6MIO - chains A and B; structure by X-ray diffraction, 1.85 A resolution.

Chain A:
Protein: Transcription initiation factor TFIID subunit 14
From: Saccharomyces cerevisiae (strain ATCC 204508 / S288c)
Notes: fragment: YEATS domain residues 1-137
UniProt: P35189 (TAF14_YEAST); numbering as in UniProt (aligned over 1-137)
Sequence (142 residues; numbered -4 to 137; the number before each row is that of its first residue; numbers below 1 keep their minus sign (Gly-4 is residue -4)):
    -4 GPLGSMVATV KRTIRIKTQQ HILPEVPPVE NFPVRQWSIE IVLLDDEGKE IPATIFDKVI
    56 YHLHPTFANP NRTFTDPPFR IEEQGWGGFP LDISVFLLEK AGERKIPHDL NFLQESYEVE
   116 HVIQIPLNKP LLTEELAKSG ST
Sequence notes: expression tag (-4 to 0)
Swiss-Prot annotation at these positions:
  - region (Acylated histone binding): His59 to Thr61, Trp81 to Gly83
  - site: Asp104 (Acylated histone binding)
  - mutagenesis: Val24 (V24A: Does not affect binding to acylated histone H3), Gly80 (G80A: Abolished binding to acylated histone H3), Trp81 (W81A: Abolished binding to acetylated histone H3), Gly82 (G82A: Does not affect ability to bind crotonylated lysines, while abolishing binding to acetylated lysines)
What the authors report for this chain:
  - conformationally variable residues (side-chain flip): Trp81
  - mutagenesis - G82A: decreased binding to H3K9cr
  - mutagenesis - G82A: abolished binding to H3K9ac

Chain B:
Protein: Histone H3K9pr
Sequence (8 residues; each row starts with the number of its first residue):
     4 XQTARXST
Not modelled in the structure: 11
Modified residues: ACE (acetyl group) at position 4; PRK (N~6~-propanoyl-L-lysine) at position 9

Chain A / chain B interface:
Pairs across the interface - 21 pairs, chain A then chain B:
  Phe27(A) with Ala7(B), hydrophobic
  Arg30(A) with ACE_4(B)
  His59(A) with PRK_9(B); Ser10(B), hydrogen bond (side chain-backbone)
  Thr61(A) with PRK_9(B)
  Phe62(A) with PRK_9(B)
  Gly80(A) with PRK_9(B)
  Trp81(A) with Ala7(B); PRK_9(B)
  Gly82(A) with Ala7(B); PRK_9(B)
  Gly83(A) with Ala7(B), hydrogen bond (backbone-backbone); Arg8(B); PRK_9(B), hydrogen bond (backbone-backbone)
  Phe84(A) with Arg8(B); PRK_9(B)
  Pro85(A) with Arg8(B)
  Asp104(A) with Arg8(B), salt bridge
  Asn106(A) with Arg8(B)
  Phe107(A) with Gln5(B)
  Leu108(A) with Gln5(B), hydrogen bond (backbone-backbone)
Other interface residues (no listed pair), chain A (17 interface residues in all): Gln79, Leu105
Other interface residues (no listed pair), chain B (7 interface residues in all): Thr6

Overview:
17 residues of chain A and 7 residues of chain B are in contact; the contacts include 4 hydrogen bonds and 1
salt bridge. Among the polar pairs are Asp104(A)-Arg8(B), His59(A)-Ser10(B) and Gly83(A)-Ala7(B). The paper
reports that G82A of chain A reduces binding to H3K9cr; conformational variability at Trp81(A).
Here chain A is Transcription initiation factor TFIID subunit 14 (Saccharomyces cerevisiae (strain ATCC 204508
/ S288c)) and chain B is Histone H3K9pr. Entry 6MIO (Crystal structure of Taf14 YEATS domain in complex with
histone H3K9pr) was determined by X-ray diffraction (same publication as 6MIL, 6MIM, 6MIN, 6MIP and 6MIQ).
